8UK9 - chains E and H of the 10 polymer chains in the assembly; structure by X-ray diffraction, 3.10 A resolution.

[Chain E]
Molecule: Sliding-clamp-loader large subunit
Source organism: Tequatrovirus T4
UniProtKB: P04526 (LOADL_BPT4); numbering as in UniProt (aligned over 1-319)
Sequence (320 residues; numbered 0 to 319; the number before each row is that of its first residue; numbering starts at 0):
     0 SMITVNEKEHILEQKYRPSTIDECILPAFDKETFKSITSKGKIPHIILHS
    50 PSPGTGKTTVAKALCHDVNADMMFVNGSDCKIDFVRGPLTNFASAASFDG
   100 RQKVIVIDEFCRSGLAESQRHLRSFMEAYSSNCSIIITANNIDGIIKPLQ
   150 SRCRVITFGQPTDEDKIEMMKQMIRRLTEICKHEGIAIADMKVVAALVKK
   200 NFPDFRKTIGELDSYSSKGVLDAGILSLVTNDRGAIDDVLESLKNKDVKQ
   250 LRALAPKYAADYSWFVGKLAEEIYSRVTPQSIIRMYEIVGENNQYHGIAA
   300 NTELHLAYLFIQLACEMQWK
Unresolved in the structure: 0-1
Construct notes: expression tag (0); engineered mutation Cys-110 (Asp in P04526)
Metal / ion sites: Mg2+: Thr-57 (together with ADP)
Residues lining bound ligands:
  - ADP (adenosine-5'-diphosphate): Glu-12, Gln-13, Tyr-15, Arg-16, Pro-17, Glu-22, Cys-23, Ile-24, Leu-25, Pro-52, Gly-53, Thr-54, Gly-55, Lys-56, Thr-57, Thr-58, Met-172, Arg-175, Phe-204, Arg-205, Ile-208
  - ADP / aluminium fluoride: Glu-126, Pro-147, Arg-151
UniProt features mapped onto this chain:
  - binding site (ATP): Glu-12 to Tyr-15, Ile-24, Gly-53 to Thr-58, Arg-205

[Chain H]
Molecule: Sliding clamp
Source organism: Tequatrovirus T4
UniProtKB: P04525 (CLAMP_BPT4); residues 1-228 here = UniProt positions 1-228
Sequence (228 residues; numbered 1 to 228; the number before each row is that of its first residue):
     1 MKLSKDTTALLKNFATINSGIMLKSGQFIMTRAVNGTTYAEANISDVIDF
    51 DVAIYDLNGFLGILSLVNDDAEISQSEDGNIKIADARSTIFWPAADPSTV
   101 VAPNKPIPFPVASAVTEIKAEDLQQLLRVSRGLQIDTIAITVKEGKIVIN
   151 GFNKVEDSALTRVKYSLTLGDYDGENTFNFIINMANMKMQPGNYKLLLWA
   201 KGKQGAAKFEGEHANYVVALEADSTHDF

[How chain E and chain H interact]
Residue-residue contacts (26; chain E residue first):
  Met-72(E) / Asn-35(H)
  Pro-87(E) / Asn-35(H)
  Asn-90(E) / Asn-35(H)
  Asn-90(E) / Thr-37(H)
  Asn-90(E) / Asn-183(H)
  Asn-90(E) / Asn-186(H)  hydrogen bond
  Phe-91(E) / Asn-35(H)
  Ser-93(E) / Glu-221(H)  hydrogen bond
  Ser-93(E) / Ala-222(H)  hydrogen bond (backbone-backbone)
  Ala-94(E) / Thr-37(H)
  Ala-94(E) / Leu-220(H)
  Ala-94(E) / Glu-221(H)  hydrogen bond (backbone-side chain)
  Ala-95(E) / Ala-219(H)
  Ala-95(E) / Leu-220(H)  hydrogen bond (backbone-backbone)
  Ala-95(E) / Ala-222(H)  hydrophobic
  Phe-97(E) / Gly-36(H)
  Phe-97(E) / Thr-37(H)
  Phe-97(E) / Trp-199(H)
  Phe-97(E) / Gln-204(H)
  Phe-97(E) / Gly-205(H)
  Phe-97(E) / Ala-206(H)  hydrophobic
  Phe-97(E) / Val-218(H)
  Phe-97(E) / Ala-219(H)  hydrophobic
  Asp-98(E) / Gln-204(H)
  Gly-99(E) / Gln-204(H)
  Asn-131(E) / Ala-222(H)
Also at the interface, not in a pair above, chain E (13 interface residues in all): Ser-96, Lys-102
Also at the interface, not in a pair above, chain H (17 interface residues in all): Thr-38, Ala-185, Val-217

[Summary]
13 residues of chain E and 17 residues of chain H are in contact, with 5 hydrogen bonds. Polar pairs include
Asn-90(E)/Asn-186(H), Ser-93(E)/Glu-221(H) and Ala-94(E)/Glu-221(H). Ligands of chain E: ADP / aluminium
fluoride and ADP. From UniProt: 12 ATP-binding residues on chain E.
Chain E is Sliding-clamp-loader large subunit and chain H is Sliding clamp, both from Tequatrovirus T4; the
structure, Structure of T4 Bacteriophage clamp loader mutant D110C bound to the T4 clamp, primer-template DNA,
and ..., was determined by X-ray diffraction together with 8UH7, 8UNF and 8UNH from the same study.
